6UJA - chains A and B of the 3 polymer chains in the assembly; structure by electron microscopy, 3.30 A resolution.

[Chain A]
Protein: Integrin alpha-V
Source organism: Homo sapiens
Reference sequence: P06756 (ITAV_HUMAN); residues 1-1018 here correspond to UniProt positions 31-1048 (UniProt number = residue number + 30)
Chain sequence (1018 residues; each row starts with the number of its first residue):
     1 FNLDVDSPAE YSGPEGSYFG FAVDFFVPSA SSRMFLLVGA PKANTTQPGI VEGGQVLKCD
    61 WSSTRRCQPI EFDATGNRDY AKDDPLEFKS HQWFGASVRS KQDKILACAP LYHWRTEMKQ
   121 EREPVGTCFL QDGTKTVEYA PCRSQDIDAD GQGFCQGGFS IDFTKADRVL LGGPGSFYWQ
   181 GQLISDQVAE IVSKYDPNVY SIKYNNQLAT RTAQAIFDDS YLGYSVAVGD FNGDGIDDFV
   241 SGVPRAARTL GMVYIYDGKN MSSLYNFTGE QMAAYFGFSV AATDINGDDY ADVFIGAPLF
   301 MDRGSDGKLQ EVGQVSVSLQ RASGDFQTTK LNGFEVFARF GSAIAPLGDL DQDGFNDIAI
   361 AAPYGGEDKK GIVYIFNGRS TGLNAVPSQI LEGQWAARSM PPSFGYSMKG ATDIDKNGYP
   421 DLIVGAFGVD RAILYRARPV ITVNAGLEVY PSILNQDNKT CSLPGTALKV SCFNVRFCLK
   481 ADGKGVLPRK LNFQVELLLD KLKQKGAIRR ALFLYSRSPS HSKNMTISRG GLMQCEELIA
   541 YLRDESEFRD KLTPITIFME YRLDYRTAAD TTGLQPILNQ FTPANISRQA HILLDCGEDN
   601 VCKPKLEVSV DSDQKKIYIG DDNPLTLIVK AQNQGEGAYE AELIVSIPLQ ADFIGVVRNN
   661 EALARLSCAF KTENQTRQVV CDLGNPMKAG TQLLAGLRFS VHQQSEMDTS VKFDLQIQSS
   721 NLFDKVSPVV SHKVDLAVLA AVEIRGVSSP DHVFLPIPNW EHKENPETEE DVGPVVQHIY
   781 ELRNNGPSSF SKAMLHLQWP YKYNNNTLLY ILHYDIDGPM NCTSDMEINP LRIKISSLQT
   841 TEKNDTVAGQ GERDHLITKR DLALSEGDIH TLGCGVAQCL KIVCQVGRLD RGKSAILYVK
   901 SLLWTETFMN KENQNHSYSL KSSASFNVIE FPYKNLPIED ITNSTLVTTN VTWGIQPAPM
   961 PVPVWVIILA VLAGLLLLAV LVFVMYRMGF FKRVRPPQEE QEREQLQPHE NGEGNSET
Not modelled in the structure: 594-1018
Cystine bridges: Cys-59/Cys-67, Cys-108/Cys-128, Cys-142/Cys-155
Glycans and other covalent adducts: N-acetylglucosamine (NAG) linked to Asn-44, Asn-260; glycan linked to Asn-266
Ion coordination: Ca2+ site 1: Asn-232, Asp-234, Ile-236, Asp-238; Ca2+ site 2: Asn-286, Asp-288, Tyr-290, Asp-292; Ca2+ site 3: Asp-349, Asp-351, Asp-353, Phe-355, Asp-357; Ca2+ site 4: Asp-413, Asp-415, Asn-417, Tyr-419, Asp-421

[Chain B]
Protein: Integrin beta-8
Source organism: Homo sapiens
Reference sequence: P26012 (ITB8_HUMAN); residues 1-727 here correspond to UniProt positions 43-769 (UniProt number = residue number + 42)
Chain sequence (727 residues; numbered 1 to 727; the number before each row is that of its first residue):
     1 EDNRCASSNA ASCARCLALG PECGWCVQED FISGGSRSER CDIVSNLISK GCSVDSIEYP
    61 SVHVIIPTEN EINTQVTPGE VSIQLRPGAE ANFMLKVHPL KKYPVDLYYL VDVSASMHNN
   121 IEKLNSVGND LSRKMAFFSR DFRLGFGSYV DKTVSPYISI HPERIHNQCS DYNLDCMPPH
   181 GYIHVLSLTE NITEFEKAVH RQKISGNIDT PEGGFDAMLQ AAVCESHIGW RKEAKRLLLV
   241 MTDQTSHLAL DSKLAGIVVP NDGNCHLKNN VYVKSTTMEH PSLGQLSEKL IDNNINVIFA
   301 VQGKQFHWYK DLLPLLPGTI AGEIESKAAN LNNLVVEAYQ KLISEVKVQV ENQVQGIYFN
   361 ITAICPDGSR KPGMEGCRNV TSNDEVLFNV TVTMKKCDVT GGKNYAIIKP IGFNETAKIH
   421 IHRNCSCQCE DNRGPKGKCV DETFLDSKCF QCDENKCHFD EDQFSSESCK SHKDQPVCSG
   481 RGVCVCGKCS CHKIKLGKVY GKYCEKDDFS CPYHHGNLCA GHGECEAGRC QCFSGWEGDR
   541 CQCPSAAAQH CVNSKGQVCS GRGTCVCGRC ECTDPRSIGR FCEHCPTCYT ACKENWNCMQ
   601 CLHPHNLSQA ILDQCKTSCA LMEQQHYVDQ TSECFSSPSY LRIFFIIFIV TFLIGLLKVL
   661 IIRQVILQWN SNKIKSSSDY RVSASKKDKL ILQSVCTRAV TYRREKPEEI KMDISKLNAH
   721 ETFRCNF
Not modelled in the structure: 1-61, 399-403, 426-727
Swiss-Prot annotation at these positions:
  - binding site (Mg(2+)): Asp-112, Ser-114, Glu-212
  - binding site (Ca(2+)): Asp-151, Asn-207, Asp-209, Pro-211, Glu-212
  - glycosylation (N-linked (GlcNAc...) asparagine): Asn-191, Asn-360, Asn-379, Asn-389, Asn-414, Asn-424, Asn-606
Cystine bridges: Cys-169/Cys-176, Cys-224/Cys-265, Cys-365/Cys-377, Cys-397/Cys-425
Glycans and other covalent adducts: N-acetylglucosamine (NAG) linked to Asn-191, Asn-360, Asn-379, Asn-389, Asn-414
Ion coordination: Mg2+: Ser-114, Ser-116, Glu-212 (shared with 1 residue of chain D); Ca2+: Asp-151, Asn-207, Asp-209, Pro-211, Glu-212
What the authors report for this chain:
  - Mg2+ coordination: Ser-114, Ser-116
  - conformationally variable residues (helix shift): Ser-116
  - mutagenesis - I208R: abolished binding to Transforming growth factor beta-1 proprotein
  - mutagenesis - I208R: abolished signaling with Transforming growth factor beta-1 proprotein
  - mutagenesis - Y172M: unchanged signaling with Transforming growth factor beta-1 proprotein
  - mutagenesis - Y172N: decreased signaling with Transforming growth factor beta-1 proprotein
  - specificity-determining residues: Tyr-172, Ile-208 (by similarity / conservation)
  - mutagenesis - Y172A: decreased binding to Transforming growth factor beta-1 proprotein

[Chain A / chain B interface]
Contacting residue pairs (69):
  Tyr-18(A) / Val-258(B)  hydrophobic
  Phe-21(A) / Val-258(B)  hydrophobic
  Trp-93(A) / Gly-256(B)
  Leu-111(A) / Leu-254(B)
  His-113(A) / Ser-155(B)  hydrogen bond
  His-113(A) / Ile-160(B)
  Gln-120(A) / His-161(B)  hydrogen bond (backbone-side chain)
  Glu-121(A) / Arg-164(B)  salt bridge
  Arg-122(A) / Ile-160(B)
  Pro-124(A) / Ser-155(B)
  Phe-154(A) / Pro-156(B)
  Phe-154(A) / Ile-208(B)  hydrophobic
  Gln-156(A) / Pro-156(B)
  Gln-156(A) / Leu-254(B)  hydrogen bond (side chain-backbone)
  Phe-159(A) / Lys-253(B)
  Phe-159(A) / Leu-254(B)  hydrophobic
  Pro-174(A) / Leu-254(B)  hydrophobic
  Trp-179(A) / Pro-156(B)
  Trp-179(A) / Ile-208(B)  hydrophobic
  Trp-179(A) / Asp-209(B)
  Asp-219(A) / Thr-210(B)  hydrogen bond
  Asp-219(A) / Pro-211(B)
  Tyr-221(A) / His-247(B)
  Tyr-221(A) / Asp-251(B)
  Tyr-221(A) / Leu-254(B)  hydrophobic
  Tyr-224(A) / Leu-250(B)  hydrogen bond (side chain-backbone)
  Tyr-224(A) / Lys-253(B)
  Arg-245(A) / Pro-211(B)
  Arg-245(A) / Thr-245(B)  hydrogen bond
  Arg-245(A) / Ser-246(B)  hydrogen bond (side chain-backbone)
  Arg-245(A) / His-247(B)
  Arg-245(A) / Leu-248(B)
  Arg-245(A) / Asp-251(B)  salt bridge
  Arg-248(A) / His-307(B)  hydrogen bond (side chain-backbone)
  Arg-248(A) / Trp-308(B)
  Arg-248(A) / Asp-311(B)  salt bridge
  Thr-249(A) / Trp-308(B)  hydrogen bond
  Met-272(A) / Asp-311(B)
  Met-272(A) / Leu-312(B)  hydrophobic
  Met-272(A) / Leu-315(B)
  Ala-273(A) / Leu-248(B)  hydrophobic
  Ala-273(A) / Leu-283(B)  hydrophobic
  Tyr-275(A) / Leu-248(B)  hydrophobic
  Tyr-275(A) / Leu-250(B)  hydrogen bond (side chain-backbone)
  Tyr-275(A) / Asp-251(B)  hydrogen bond
  Phe-278(A) / Leu-250(B)  hydrophobic
  Pro-298(A) / Leu-250(B)  hydrophobic
  Leu-299(A) / Leu-250(B)  hydrophobic
  Leu-299(A) / Ser-282(B)
  Met-301(A) / Leu-283(B)  hydrophobic
  Met-301(A) / Leu-315(B)  hydrophobic
  Ser-305(A) / Tyr-358(B)  hydrogen bond
  Asp-306(A) / Gly-373(B)
  Asp-306(A) / Met-374(B)  hydrogen bond (backbone-backbone)
  Gly-307(A) / Met-374(B)
  Lys-308(A) / Met-374(B)
  Leu-309(A) / Leu-315(B)  hydrophobic
  Glu-311(A) / Ser-282(B)  hydrogen bond
  Glu-311(A) / Gly-284(B)  hydrogen bond (side chain-backbone)
  Phe-337(A) / Gly-284(B)
  Phe-337(A) / Gln-285(B)
  Phe-337(A) / Glu-288(B)
  Arg-339(A) / Leu-250(B)
  Arg-339(A) / Glu-279(B)  salt bridge
  Tyr-364(A) / Pro-260(B)
  Met-400(A) / Val-258(B)
  Met-400(A) / Val-259(B)  hydrophobic
  Tyr-406(A) / Lys-253(B)
  Phe-427(A) / Val-258(B)  hydrophobic
Interface residues without a listed pair, chain A (40 interface residues in all): Gln-271
Interface residues without a listed pair, chain B (40 interface residues in all): Pro-162, Ala-249, Ala-255, Pro-314, Val-350

[In short]
The chain A/chain B interface involves 40 residues from each chain; the contacts include 15 hydrogen bonds and
4 salt bridges. Polar contacts include Glu-121(A)/Arg-164(B), Arg-245(A)/Asp-251(B) and Arg-248(A)/Asp-311(B).
The paper reports that I208R of chain B abolishes binding to Transforming growth factor beta-1 proprotein;
Mg2+ coordination by Ser-114(B) and Ser-116(B); 4 substitutions were tested in all.
Chain A is Integrin alpha-V and chain B is Integrin beta-8, both from Homo sapiens; the structure, Integrin
alpha-v beta-8 in complex with pro-TGF-beta1, was determined by electron microscopy.
